9FDV - chains C and D of the 4 polymer chains in the assembly; structure by X-ray diffraction, 1.99 A resolution.

[Chain C]
Molecule: NADH-quinone oxidoreductase subunit E
From: Aquifex aeolicus VF5
Notes: EC 7.1.1.-
UniProtKB: O66842 (NUOE_AQUAE); numbering as in UniProt (aligned over 1-160)
Amino-acid sequence (160 residues; row label = number of the first residue in the row):
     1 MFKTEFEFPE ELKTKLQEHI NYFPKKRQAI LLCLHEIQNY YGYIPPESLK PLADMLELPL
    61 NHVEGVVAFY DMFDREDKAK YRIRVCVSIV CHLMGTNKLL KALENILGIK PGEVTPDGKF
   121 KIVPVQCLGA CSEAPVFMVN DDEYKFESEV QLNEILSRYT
Unresolved in the structure: 1-4
Metal / ion sites: 2Fe-2S cluster Fe: Cys86, Cys91, Cys127, Cys131; Na+ site 1: Ser88, Gln126; Na+ site 2: Asp141 (shared with Tyr143(D) of chain D)
Small-molecule neighbours: 2Fe-2S cluster (FES): Cys86, Ser88, Ile89, Val90, Cys91, Cys127, Leu128, Gly129, Ala130, Cys131, Val136

[Chain D]
Molecule: NADH-quinone oxidoreductase subunit F
From: Aquifex aeolicus VF5
UniProtKB: O66841 (NUOF_AQUAE); residues 1-426 here = UniProt positions 1-426
Amino-acid sequence (434 residues; numbered 1 to 434; the number before each row is that of its first residue):
     1 MRSYPAIPRI YAETTLNMLL KRAKKPRVHS IDEYLKDGGY QALEKALNMS PEEIIDWVDK
    61 STLRGGGGAG FPTGKKWKFA VQNPGPRYFI CNADESEPGT FKDRIIIERD PHLLIEGIII
   121 SSYAIGANEA YIYIRGEYPA GYYILRDAIE EAKKKGFLGK NILGSGFDLE IYVARGAGAY
   181 ICGEETALIE SLEGKRGHPR LKPPYPVQKG LWGKPTVVNN VETIANVPFI ISMGWEEYRY
   241 IGPSDYAGPK LFPVSGKVKK PGVYELPMNT TLREVIFKYA GGTLGNKKVK AVFSGALDCF
   301 SSEELDIPMD YSPLGFGGTG TVIVLTEEDD IVEAALKIAE FYEHETCGQC TPCRVGCYEQ
   361 ANLLEKIYKG EATEQDWEGF DFVNRNIQPT SICGLGAVAG RLIRQTLEKF PEEWEKYRKK
   421 SASLPLAGHH HHHH
Unresolved in the structure: 1-2, 421-434
Sequence notes: engineered mutation Gly66 (Arg in O66841); expression tag (427-434)
Metal / ion sites: Na+ site 1: Asp94, Ala179; Na+ site 2 near Glu108 (its only coordinating residue here); Na+ site 3 near Glu129 (its only coordinating residue here); Na+ site 4: Tyr143 (shared with Asp141(C) of chain C); Na+ site 5: Glu185 (together with MPO); 4Fe-4S cluster Fe: Cys347, Cys350, Cys353, Cys393
Small-molecule neighbours:
  - FNR (1-deoxy-1-(7,8-dimethyl-2,4-dioxo-3,4-dihydro-2H-benzo[g]pteridin-1-id-10(5h)-yl)-5-O-phosphonato-D-ribitol): Gly65, Gly66, Gly67, Gly68, Ala69, Phe71, Lys76, Asn92, Asp94, Glu95, Ser96, Tyr180, Ile181, Gly183, Glu184, Glu185, Val218, Asn219, Asn220, Thr223, Gly394, Leu395
  - MPO (3[N-morpholino]propane sulfonic acid): Phe71, Lys76, Phe79, Glu185, Tyr205, Pro206, Val207
  - 4Fe-4S cluster (SF4): Ile181, Pro199, Thr346, Cys347, Gly348, Gln349, Cys350, Cys353, Ser391, Ile392, Cys393, Leu395, Gly396

[Interface between chain C and chain D]
Residue-residue contacts (98):
  Tyr22(C) - Arg146(D)
  Tyr22(C) - Ile171(D)
  Tyr22(C) - Tyr172(D)
  Tyr22(C) - Val173(D)  hydrogen bond (side chain-backbone)
  Phe23(C) - Tyr131(D)  hydrophobic
  Phe23(C) - Tyr172(D)  hydrophobic
  Phe23(C) - Val173(D)
  Phe23(C) - Ala174(D)  hydrophobic
  Pro24(C) - Glu129(D)
  Pro24(C) - Tyr131(D)
  Pro24(C) - Tyr172(D)
  Lys25(C) - Trp212(D)
  Arg27(C) - Glu193(D)
  Arg27(C) - Gly194(D)
  Arg27(C) - Trp212(D)
  Gln28(C) - Tyr131(D)  hydrogen bond
  Gln28(C) - Leu192(D)  hydrogen bond (side chain-backbone)
  Gln28(C) - Trp212(D)
  Ile30(C) - Gly194(D)
  Leu31(C) - Arg175(D)
  Leu31(C) - Ser191(D)
  Leu32(C) - Tyr142(D)
  Leu32(C) - Arg175(D)
  His35(C) - Arg175(D)
  His35(C) - Gly176(D)  hydrogen bond (side chain-backbone)
  His35(C) - Ala177(D)
  His62(C) - Gly194(D)  hydrogen bond (side chain-backbone)
  His62(C) - Lys195(D)
  Gly65(C) - Arg196(D)
  Val66(C) - Gly194(D)
  Phe69(C) - Ala179(D)  hydrophobic
  Phe69(C) - Ile181(D)  hydrophobic
  Phe69(C) - Arg196(D)
  Phe69(C) - Gly197(D)
  Phe69(C) - His198(D)
  Tyr70(C) - Ala177(D)
  Tyr70(C) - Cys182(D)  hydrophobic
  Tyr70(C) - Ser191(D)  hydrogen bond
  Tyr70(C) - Lys195(D)  hydrogen bond (side chain-backbone)
  Tyr70(C) - Arg196(D)
  Tyr70(C) - Gly197(D)  hydrogen bond (side chain-backbone)
  Asp71(C) - Ala177(D)  hydrogen bond (backbone-backbone)
  Asp71(C) - Gly178(D)
  Met72(C) - Gly136(D)
  Met72(C) - Glu137(D)
  Met72(C) - Ala177(D)  hydrogen bond (backbone-backbone)
  Met72(C) - Gly178(D)
  Phe73(C) - Ala177(D)  hydrophobic
  Val87(C) - Lys337(D)
  Ile89(C) - Pro98(D)  hydrophobic
  Ile89(C) - Ala334(D)  hydrophobic
  Ile89(C) - Lys337(D)
  Val90(C) - Ser255(D)
  Val90(C) - Gly256(D)
  Val90(C) - Ile323(D)  hydrophobic
  His92(C) - Glu333(D)  salt bridge
  His92(C) - Lys337(D)
  Leu93(C) - Asp329(D)
  Met94(C) - Gly256(D)
  Met94(C) - Lys257(D)
  Met94(C) - Leu284(D)  hydrophobic
  Gln126(C) - Phe341(D)
  Gln126(C) - His344(D)
  Gln126(C) - Glu345(D)
  Cys127(C) - Pro98(D)  hydrophobic
  Cys127(C) - Gly99(D)
  Cys127(C) - Arg135(D)  hydrogen bond (backbone-side chain)
  Leu128(C) - Arg104(D)  hydrogen bond (backbone-side chain)
  Leu128(C) - Arg135(D)
  Leu128(C) - Glu137(D)
  Leu128(C) - Tyr138(D)
  Gly129(C) - Thr100(D)
  Gly129(C) - Phe101(D)
  Gly129(C) - Arg104(D)  hydrogen bond (backbone-side chain)
  Gly129(C) - Arg135(D)
  Gly129(C) - Tyr138(D)  hydrogen bond (backbone-side chain)
  Ala130(C) - Arg104(D)
  Cys131(C) - Gly99(D)  hydrogen bond (side chain-backbone)
  Cys131(C) - Phe101(D)
  Cys131(C) - Ser255(D)
  Ser132(C) - Ile10(D)
  Ser132(C) - Phe101(D)
  Ser132(C) - Ser255(D)
  Ser132(C) - Pro261(D)
  Ser132(C) - Gly262(D)
  Glu133(C) - Pro8(D)
  Glu133(C) - Ile10(D)
  Met138(C) - Glu137(D)
  Met138(C) - Pro139(D)
  Asp141(C) - Pro5(D)
  Asp141(C) - Pro139(D)
  Asp141(C) - Tyr143(D)
  Asp142(C) - Pro5(D)
  Asp142(C) - Ala6(D)  hydrogen bond (side chain-backbone)
  Glu143(C) - Ala6(D)  hydrogen bond (backbone-backbone)
  Glu143(C) - Ile7(D)
  Glu143(C) - Pro8(D)
  Glu143(C) - Arg104(D)  salt bridge
Also at the interface, not in a pair above, chain C (39 interface residues in all): Ser88, Tyr144, Lys145
Also at the interface, not in a pair above, chain D (65 interface residues in all): Arg9, Ser96, Glu97, Tyr133, Val254, Phe293, Val324, Leu325, Ile338, Glu340, Cys347

[Summary]
Chain C and chain D form an interface of 39 and 65 residues respectively; the contacts include 17 hydrogen
bonds and 2 salt bridges. Polar pairs include His92(C)-Glu333(D), Glu143(C)-Arg104(D) and Tyr22(C)-Val173(D).
Bound to chain C: 2Fe-2S cluster.
Here chain C is NADH-quinone oxidoreductase subunit E and chain D is NADH-quinone oxidoreductase subunit F,
both from Aquifex aeolicus VF5. Entry 9FDV (Crystal Structure of reduced NuoEF variant R66G(NuoF) from Aquifex
aeolicus) was determined by X-ray diffraction together with 9FDJ, 9FDK, 9FE0, 9FE5, 9FE7, 9FE8 and 6 further
entries from the same study.
